PDB entry 7UIG | electron microscopy, 4.30 A resolution (low resolution: residue-level contacts below are approximate; hydrogen-bond / salt-bridge calls are withheld) | chains g and w of the 17 polymer chains in the assembly

== Chain g ==
Name: Mediator of RNA polymerase II transcription subunit 7
From: Saccharomyces cerevisiae
UniProt: Q08278 (MED7_YEAST); residues 1-222 here = UniProt positions 1-222
Chain sequence (222 residues; row label = number of the first residue in the row):
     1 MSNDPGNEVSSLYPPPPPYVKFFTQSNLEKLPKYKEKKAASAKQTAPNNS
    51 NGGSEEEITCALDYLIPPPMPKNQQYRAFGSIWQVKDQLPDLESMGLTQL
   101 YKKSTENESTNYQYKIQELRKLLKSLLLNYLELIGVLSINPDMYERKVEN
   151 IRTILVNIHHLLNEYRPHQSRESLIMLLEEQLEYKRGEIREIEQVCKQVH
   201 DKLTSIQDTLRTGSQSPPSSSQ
Not modelled in the structure: 1-10, 44-54, 85-105, 110, 167-168, 215-222

== Chain w ==
Name: Mediator of RNA polymerase II transcription subunit 31
From: Saccharomyces cerevisiae
UniProt: P38633 (MED31_YEAST); residue numbers follow UniProt; this construct covers 1-127
Chain sequence (127 residues; numbered 1 to 127; the number before each row is that of its first residue):
     1 MSSTNGNAPATPSSDQNPLPTRFEVELEFIQSLANIQYVTYLLTQQQIWK
    51 SPNFKNYLKYLEYWCNPPYSQCIVYPNCLFILKLLNGFMESAIVNEDGLL
   101 EGLDELPKIIQLQGPQWMNEMVERWAN
Not modelled in the structure: 1-17, 93-99

== Chain g / chain w interface ==
Pairs across the interface - 37 pairs, chain g then chain w:
  Tyr-13(g) / Gln-37(w)
  Tyr-13(g) / Tyr-38(w)
  Tyr-13(g) / Tyr-41(w)
  Pro-14(g) / Tyr-38(w)
  Pro-16(g) / Phe-54(w)
  Tyr-19(g) / Arg-22(w)
  Tyr-19(g) / Glu-26(w)
  Tyr-19(g) / Tyr-57(w)
  Val-20(g) / Asn-53(w)
  Val-20(g) / Phe-54(w)
  Val-20(g) / Tyr-57(w)
  Lys-21(g) / Asn-53(w)
  Phe-23(g) / Asn-53(w)
  Phe-23(g) / Asn-56(w)
  Thr-24(g) / Asn-53(w)
  Thr-24(g) / Asn-56(w)
  Gln-25(g) / Pro-52(w)
  Gln-25(g) / Asn-56(w)
  Leu-28(g) / Asn-56(w)
  Tyr-64(g) / Arg-22(w)
  Tyr-64(g) / Tyr-60(w)
  Leu-65(g) / Tyr-60(w)
  Ile-66(g) / Arg-22(w)
  Ile-66(g) / Tyr-60(w)
  Pro-68(g) / Arg-22(w)
  Pro-68(g) / Phe-23(w)
  Pro-68(g) / Glu-26(w)
  Pro-68(g) / Tyr-63(w)
  Pro-68(g) / Tyr-69(w)
  Pro-69(g) / Phe-23(w)
  Tyr-76(g) / Phe-23(w)
  Arg-77(g) / Pro-18(w)
  Arg-77(g) / Leu-19(w)
  Arg-77(g) / Pro-20(w)
  Arg-77(g) / Glu-24(w)
  Ala-78(g) / Glu-24(w)
  Phe-79(g) / Glu-28(w)
Interface residues without a listed pair, chain g (25 interface residues in all): Ser-11, Pro-17, Phe-22, Pro-67, Met-70, Pro-71
Interface residues without a listed pair, chain w (21 interface residues in all): Val-25, Phe-29

== Summary ==
25 residues of chain g and 21 residues of chain w are in contact.
Here chain g is Mediator of RNA polymerase II transcription subunit 7 and chain w is Mediator of RNA
polymerase II transcription subunit 31, both from Saccharomyces cerevisiae. Entry 7UIG (Mediator-PIC Early
(Mediator A)) was determined by electron microscopy together with 7UI9, 7UIC, 7UIF, 7UIK, 7UIL and 7UIO from
the same study.
